PDB entry 8BWY | electron microscopy, 38.00 A resolution (very low resolution: no residue pairs are listed; an interface is given only as per-side residue counts) | chains e and F of the 19 polymer chains in the assembly

# Chain e
Molecule: Flagellar outer dynein arm intermediate protein, putative
Source organism: Chlamydomonas reinhardtii
UniProtKB: Q23FU1 (Q23FU1_TETTS); the author numbering skips numbers that UniProt does not, so the offset changes along the chain: 1-144 = UniProt 1-144; 815-1340 = UniProt 145-670
Amino-acid sequence (670 residues; numbered 1 to 1340; 670 numbers in that range are skipped by the numbering (no residue carries them; nothing is unmodelled there); the number before each row is that of its first residue):
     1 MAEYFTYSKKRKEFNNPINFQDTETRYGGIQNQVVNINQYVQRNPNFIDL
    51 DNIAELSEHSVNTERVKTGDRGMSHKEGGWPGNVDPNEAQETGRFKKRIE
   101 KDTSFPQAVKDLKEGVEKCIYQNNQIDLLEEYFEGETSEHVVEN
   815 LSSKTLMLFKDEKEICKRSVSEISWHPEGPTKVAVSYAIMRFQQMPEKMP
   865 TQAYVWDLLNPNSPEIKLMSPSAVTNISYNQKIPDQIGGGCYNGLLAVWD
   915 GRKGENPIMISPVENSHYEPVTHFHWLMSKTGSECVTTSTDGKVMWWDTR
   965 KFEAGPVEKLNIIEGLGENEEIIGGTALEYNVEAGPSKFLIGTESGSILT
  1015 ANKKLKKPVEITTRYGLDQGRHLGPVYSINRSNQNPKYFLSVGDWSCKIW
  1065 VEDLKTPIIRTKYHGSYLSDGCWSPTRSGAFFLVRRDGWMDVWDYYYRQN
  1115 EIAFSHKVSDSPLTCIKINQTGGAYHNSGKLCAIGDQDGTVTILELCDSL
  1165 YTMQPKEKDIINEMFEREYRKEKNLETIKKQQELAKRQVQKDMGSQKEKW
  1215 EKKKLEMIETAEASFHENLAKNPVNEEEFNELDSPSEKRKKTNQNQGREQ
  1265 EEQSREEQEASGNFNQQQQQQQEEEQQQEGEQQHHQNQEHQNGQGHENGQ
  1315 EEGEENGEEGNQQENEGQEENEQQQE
Disordered / not traced: 1-17, 67-71, 82-94, 815, 963-986, 1276-1340

# Chain F
Molecule: Dynein light chain roadblock-type 2 protein
Source organism: Chlamydomonas reinhardtii
UniProtKB: I7MHB1 (I7MHB1_TETTS); residue numbers follow UniProt; this construct covers 1-133
Amino-acid sequence (133 residues; numbered 1 to 133; the number before each row is that of its first residue):
     1 MAQDINADDQLKQLSALEGANGYVIFNESGIPLKRHEKSISHEKAVHIAA
    51 LVSDLWNVSKKVIQRDLKTPENDIEVIRLRTKHSYEYIITQSGDFTMLAI
   101 QLCGKAIEEAKKAAAAAAAAAVVQEENKEKEKK
Disordered / not traced: 1-5, 104-133

# Chain e / chain F interface
At this resolution (38 A) residue pairs are not listed: 18 residues of chain e and 16 of chain F lie at the interface.

# Overview
The interface between chain e and chain F involves 18 residues on one side and 16 on the other.
Chain e is Flagellar outer dynein arm intermediate protein, putative and chain F is Dynein light chain
roadblock-type 2 protein, both from Chlamydomonas reinhardtii; the structure, In situ outer dynein arm from
Chlamydomonas reinhardtii in a pre-power stroke state, was determined by electron microscopy together with
8BX8 from the same study.
